Entry 1G6R (X-ray diffraction, 2.80 A resolution); this record covers chains B and P of the 5 polymer chains in the assembly.

[Chain B]
Molecule: Beta T cell receptor
Source organism: Mus musculus
Notes: fragment: extracellular domain
UniProt: P01852 (TCB1_MOUSE); aligned to UniProt positions 1-237 over residues 1-247 (the alignment contains insertions or deletions, so no single offset holds)
Amino-acid sequence (237 residues; numbered 1 to 247; 10 numbers in that range are skipped by the numbering (no residue carries them; nothing is unmodelled there); the number before each row is that of its first residue):
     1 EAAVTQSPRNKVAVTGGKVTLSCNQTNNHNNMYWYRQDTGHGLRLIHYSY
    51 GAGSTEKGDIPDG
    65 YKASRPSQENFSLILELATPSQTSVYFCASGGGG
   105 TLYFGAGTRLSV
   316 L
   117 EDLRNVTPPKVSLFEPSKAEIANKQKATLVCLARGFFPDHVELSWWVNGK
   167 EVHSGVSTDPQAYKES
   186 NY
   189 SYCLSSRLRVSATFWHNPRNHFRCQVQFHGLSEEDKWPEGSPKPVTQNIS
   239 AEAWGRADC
Construct notes: conflict Lys11 (Ala128 in P01852), Gly97 (Gln125 in P01852), Thr105 (Arg127 in P01852), Tyr107 (Glu129 in P01852), Phe108 (Gln130 in P01852), Gly109 (Phe131 in P01852), Ala110 (Phe132 in P01852), Ser115 (Thr139 in P01852)
Disulfide bonds: Cys23-Cys92, Cys147-Cys212

[Chain P]
Molecule: Siyr peptide
Amino-acid sequence (8 residues; row label = number of the first residue in the row):
     1 SIYRYYGL

[How chain B and chain P interact]
Contacting residue pairs (8; chain B residue first):
  Asn28(B) with Tyr6(P)
  His29(B) with Tyr6(P)
  Asn30(B) with Tyr6(P), hydrogen bond; Leu8(P)
  Asn31(B) with Tyr6(P)
  Gly96(B) with Tyr6(P)
  Gly97(B) with Arg4(P); Tyr6(P)
Interface residues without a listed pair, chain B (7 interface residues in all): Gly95
Interface residues without a listed pair, chain P (4 interface residues in all): Gly7
From the paper, about this interface:
  - pairs named by the authors: Asn30(B)-Tyr6(P) (hydrogen bond), Asn31(B)-Tyr6(P), Gly96(B)-Tyr6(P) (backbone contact), Gly97(B)-Arg4(P) (backbone contact), Gly97(B)-Tyr6(P) (backbone contact)

[In short]
7 residues of chain B and 4 residues of chain P are in contact, with 1 hydrogen bond. Its one hydrogen-bonded
contact is Asn30(B)-Tyr6(P). The authors report a hydrogen bond between Asn30(B) and Tyr6(P); a contact
between Asn31(B) and Tyr6(P); backbone contacts between Gly96(B) and Tyr6(P), Gly97(B) and Arg4(P) and
Gly97(B) and Tyr6(P).
Chain B is Beta T cell receptor (Mus musculus) and chain P is Siyr peptide; the structure, A functional hot
spot for antigen recognition in a superagonist TCR/MHC complex, was determined by X-ray diffraction.
